PDB entry 7BFR | X-ray diffraction, 1.99 A resolution | chain A

Chain A:
Molecule: Esterase
Organism: Thermogutta terrifontis
Notes: EC 3.1.1.1
Reference sequence: A0A0X1KHD1 (A0A0X1KHD1_9BACT); numbering as in UniProt (aligned over 1-286)
Amino-acid sequence (287 residues; numbered 0 to 286; the number before each row is that of its first residue; numbering starts at 0):
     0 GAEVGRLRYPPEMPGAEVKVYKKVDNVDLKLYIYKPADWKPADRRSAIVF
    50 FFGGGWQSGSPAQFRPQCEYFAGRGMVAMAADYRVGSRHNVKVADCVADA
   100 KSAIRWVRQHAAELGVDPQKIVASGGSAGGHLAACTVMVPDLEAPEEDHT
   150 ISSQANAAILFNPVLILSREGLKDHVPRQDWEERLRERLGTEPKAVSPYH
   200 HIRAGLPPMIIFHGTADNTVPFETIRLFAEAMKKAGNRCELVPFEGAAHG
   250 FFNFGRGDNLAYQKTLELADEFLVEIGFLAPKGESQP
Not modelled in the structure: 0-4, 168-184, 282-286
Differences from the reference sequence: expression tag (0)
Modified positions: Ser126 (Monoethylphosphorylserine; MIR)
Small-molecule neighbours: carbonate ion (CO3): Gly52, Gln62, Gly125, Ser126, Asn161, His248, Gly249, Phe251, Asn252

Summary:
Ligands of chain A: carbonate ion.
Chain A is Esterase (Thermogutta terrifontis); the structure, Thermogutta terrifontis esterase 2
phosphorylated by paraoxon, was determined by X-ray diffraction together with 7BFN, 7BFO, 7BFT, 7BFU and 7BFV
from the same study.
